Entry 2INN (X-ray diffraction, 2.70 A resolution); this record covers chains C and D of the 7 polymer chains in the assembly.

# Chain C (and D)
Name: Phenol hydroxylase component phL
Organism: Pseudomonas stutzeri
Notes: chain D of this document is another copy of the same molecule, construct and numbering; everything in this record applies to it too
Reference sequence: Q84AQ4 (Q84AQ4_PSEST); numbering as in UniProt (aligned over 1-333)
Chain sequence (333 residues; row label = number of the first residue in the row):
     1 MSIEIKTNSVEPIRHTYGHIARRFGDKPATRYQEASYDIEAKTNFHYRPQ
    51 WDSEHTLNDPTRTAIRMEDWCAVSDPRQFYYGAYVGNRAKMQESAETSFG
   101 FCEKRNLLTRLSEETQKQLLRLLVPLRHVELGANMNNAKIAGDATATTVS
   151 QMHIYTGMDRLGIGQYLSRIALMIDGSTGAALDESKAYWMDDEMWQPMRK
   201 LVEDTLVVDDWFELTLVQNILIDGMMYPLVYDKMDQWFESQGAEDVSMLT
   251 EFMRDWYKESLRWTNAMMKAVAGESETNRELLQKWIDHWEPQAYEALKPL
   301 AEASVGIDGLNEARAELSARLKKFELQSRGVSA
Not modelled in the structure: 1-11, 331-333 (chain D: 1-4, 330-333)
Sequence notes: modified residue (1, 67, 91, 135, 152, 158, 173, 190, 194, 198, 225-226, 234, 248, 253, 267-268)
Modified positions: Mse1 (selenomethionine); Mse67, Mse91, Mse135, Mse152, Mse158, Mse173, Mse190, Mse194, Mse198, Mse225, Mse226, Mse234, Mse248, Mse253, Mse267, Mse268 (selenomethionine; parent Met)

# Chain C / chain D interface
Pairs across the interface (23):
  Lys90(C) with Glu93(D)
  Ser94(C) with Thr97(D), hydrogen bond
  Thr97(C) with Ser94(D), hydrogen bond
  Phe101(C) with Mse248(D), hydrophobic; Glu251(D)
  Lys104(C) with Glu251(D), salt bridge
  Arg105(C) with Asp235(D), salt bridge; Ser247(D), hydrogen bond; Glu251(D), salt bridge; Arg254(D)
  Arg110(C) with Glu239(D), salt bridge; Glu244(D), salt bridge
  Asp235(C) with Arg105(D), salt bridge
  Gln236(C) with Arg105(D)
  Glu239(C) with Arg110(D), salt bridge
  Glu244(C) with Arg110(D), salt bridge
  Ser247(C) with Arg105(D), hydrogen bond
  Mse248(C) with Phe101(D); Mse248(D), hydrophobic
  Glu251(C) with Phe101(D); Lys104(D), salt bridge; Arg105(D), salt bridge
  Arg254(C) with Arg105(D)
Other interface residues (no listed pair), chain C (18 interface residues in all): Glu93, Ser98, Leu107
Other interface residues (no listed pair), chain D (18 interface residues in all): Lys90, Ser98, Leu107, Gln236

# Overview
The chain C/chain D interface involves 18 residues from each chain; the contacts include 4 hydrogen bonds and
10 salt bridges. Polar contacts include Lys104(C)-Glu251(D), Arg105(C)-Asp235(D) and Arg105(C)-Glu251(D).
Chain C and chain D are both Phenol hydroxylase component phL (Pseudomonas stutzeri); the structure, Structure
of the Phenol Hydroxyalse-Regulatory Protein Complex, was determined by X-ray diffraction together with 2INP
from the same study.
